PDB entry 6UGK | X-ray diffraction, 2.15 A resolution | chains A and B

[Chain A (and B)]
Molecule: Threonine aspartase 1
From: Homo sapiens
Notes: EC 3.4.25.-; chain B of this document is another copy of the same molecule, construct and numbering; everything in this record applies to it too
UniProt: Q9H6P5 (TASP1_HUMAN); the construct has insertions or renumbered stretches relative to UniProt, so the offset changes along the chain: 2-184 = UniProt 234-416; 189-331 = UniProt 41-183
Amino-acid sequence (339 residues; row label = number of the first residue in the row):
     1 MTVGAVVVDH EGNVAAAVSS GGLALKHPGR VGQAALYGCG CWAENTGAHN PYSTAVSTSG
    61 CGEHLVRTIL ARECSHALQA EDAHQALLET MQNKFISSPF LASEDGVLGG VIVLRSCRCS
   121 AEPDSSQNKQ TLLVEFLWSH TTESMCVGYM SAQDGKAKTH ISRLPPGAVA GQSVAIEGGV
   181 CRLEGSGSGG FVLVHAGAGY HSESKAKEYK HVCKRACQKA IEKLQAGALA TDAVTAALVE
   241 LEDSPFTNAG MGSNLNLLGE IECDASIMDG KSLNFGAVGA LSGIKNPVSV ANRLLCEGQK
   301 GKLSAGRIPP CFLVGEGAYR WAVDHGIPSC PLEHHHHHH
Disordered / not traced: 1, 119-129, 184-186, 301-307, 339 (chain B: 1, 97-105, 120-129, 301-306, 331-339)
Construct notes: initiating methionine (1); linker (185-188); expression tag (332-339)
Curated features (UniProtKB/Swiss-Prot):
  - active site: Thr-2 (Nucleophile)
Bound ions: Na+: Glu-242, Ser-244, Thr-247, Ala-249, Met-251

[How chain A and chain B interact]
Contacting residue pairs - 60 pairs, chain A then chain B:
  His-27(A) / Gly-317(B)
  His-27(A) / Trp-321(B)
  Pro-28(A) / Gly-317(B)
  Gly-29(A) / Phe-312(B)
  Gly-29(A) / Leu-313(B)
  Gly-29(A) / Val-314(B)  hydrogen bond (backbone-backbone)
  Arg-30(A) / Ile-308(B)  hydrogen bond (side chain-backbone)
  Arg-30(A) / Pro-309(B)
  Arg-30(A) / Pro-310(B)
  Arg-30(A) / Phe-312(B)
  Arg-30(A) / Leu-313(B)
  Val-31(A) / Phe-312(B)  hydrogen bond (backbone-backbone)
  Val-31(A) / Val-314(B)  hydrophobic
  Leu-36(A) / Phe-312(B)  hydrophobic
  Tyr-37(A) / Arg-67(B)  hydrogen bond (side chain-backbone)
  Tyr-37(A) / Thr-68(B)
  Tyr-37(A) / Ile-69(B)  hydrophobic
  Trp-42(A) / Arg-67(B)
  Glu-63(A) / Ile-308(B)
  Glu-63(A) / Cys-311(B)  hydrogen bond
  His-64(A) / Ile-308(B)
  Val-66(A) / Tyr-37(B)
  Arg-67(A) / Tyr-37(B)  hydrogen bond (backbone-side chain)
  Arg-67(A) / Asn-274(B)  hydrogen bond
  Arg-67(A) / Phe-275(B)
  Arg-67(A) / Cys-311(B)
  Ile-69(A) / Tyr-37(B)  hydrophobic
  Ile-69(A) / Ile-69(B)  hydrophobic
  Ile-69(A) / Arg-72(B)
  Arg-72(A) / Arg-67(B)  hydrogen bond (side chain-backbone)
  Arg-72(A) / Ile-69(B)
  Arg-72(A) / Glu-73(B)  salt bridge
  Glu-73(A) / Arg-72(B)  salt bridge
  Pro-99(A) / Leu-273(B)
  Phe-100(A) / Tyr-37(B)
  Phe-100(A) / Trp-42(B)  hydrophobic
  Phe-100(A) / Glu-44(B)
  Phe-100(A) / Met-268(B)  hydrophobic
  Phe-100(A) / Leu-273(B)  hydrophobic
  Glu-104(A) / Ile-308(B)
  Ala-280(A) / Val-314(B)  hydrophobic
  Ile-308(A) / Arg-30(B)  hydrogen bond (backbone-side chain)
  Pro-309(A) / Arg-30(B)  hydrogen bond (backbone-side chain)
  Pro-310(A) / Arg-30(B)
  Phe-312(A) / Gly-29(B)
  Phe-312(A) / Arg-30(B)
  Phe-312(A) / Val-31(B)  hydrogen bond (backbone-backbone)
  Phe-312(A) / Leu-36(B)  hydrophobic
  Leu-313(A) / Gly-29(B)
  Leu-313(A) / Arg-30(B)
  Val-314(A) / Gly-29(B)  hydrogen bond (backbone-backbone)
  Val-314(A) / Val-31(B)  hydrophobic
  Val-314(A) / Ala-280(B)  hydrophobic
  Val-314(A) / Val-314(B)  hydrophobic
  Gly-317(A) / His-27(B)
  Gly-317(A) / Pro-28(B)
  Trp-321(A) / His-27(B)
  His-337(A) / Glu-316(B)
  His-338(A) / Glu-316(B)
  His-338(A) / Arg-320(B)
Also at the interface, not in a pair above, chain A (33 interface residues in all): Gly-38, Thr-68, Leu-273, Ala-318
Also at the interface, not in a pair above, chain B (36 interface residues in all): Leu-23, Gly-38, Cys-39, Leu-65, Val-66, Ala-318

[In short]
The interface between chain A and chain B involves 33 residues on one side and 36 on the other; the contacts
include 12 hydrogen bonds and 2 salt bridges. Polar pairs include Arg-72(A)/Glu-73(B), Arg-30(A)/Ile-308(B)
and Tyr-37(A)/Arg-67(B).
Both chains are Threonine aspartase 1 (Homo sapiens). Entry 6UGK (Crystal structure of circularly permuted
human taspase-1) was determined by X-ray diffraction (same publication as 6VIN).
